PDB entry 2EC6 | X-ray diffraction, 3.25 A resolution | chains A and C of the 3 polymer chains in the assembly

== Chain A ==
Protein: Myosin heavy chain
Source organism: Placopecten magellanicus
Reference sequence: Q26079 (Q26079_PLAMG); residues 1-838 here = UniProt positions 1-838
Chain sequence (838 residues; row label = number of the first residue in the row):
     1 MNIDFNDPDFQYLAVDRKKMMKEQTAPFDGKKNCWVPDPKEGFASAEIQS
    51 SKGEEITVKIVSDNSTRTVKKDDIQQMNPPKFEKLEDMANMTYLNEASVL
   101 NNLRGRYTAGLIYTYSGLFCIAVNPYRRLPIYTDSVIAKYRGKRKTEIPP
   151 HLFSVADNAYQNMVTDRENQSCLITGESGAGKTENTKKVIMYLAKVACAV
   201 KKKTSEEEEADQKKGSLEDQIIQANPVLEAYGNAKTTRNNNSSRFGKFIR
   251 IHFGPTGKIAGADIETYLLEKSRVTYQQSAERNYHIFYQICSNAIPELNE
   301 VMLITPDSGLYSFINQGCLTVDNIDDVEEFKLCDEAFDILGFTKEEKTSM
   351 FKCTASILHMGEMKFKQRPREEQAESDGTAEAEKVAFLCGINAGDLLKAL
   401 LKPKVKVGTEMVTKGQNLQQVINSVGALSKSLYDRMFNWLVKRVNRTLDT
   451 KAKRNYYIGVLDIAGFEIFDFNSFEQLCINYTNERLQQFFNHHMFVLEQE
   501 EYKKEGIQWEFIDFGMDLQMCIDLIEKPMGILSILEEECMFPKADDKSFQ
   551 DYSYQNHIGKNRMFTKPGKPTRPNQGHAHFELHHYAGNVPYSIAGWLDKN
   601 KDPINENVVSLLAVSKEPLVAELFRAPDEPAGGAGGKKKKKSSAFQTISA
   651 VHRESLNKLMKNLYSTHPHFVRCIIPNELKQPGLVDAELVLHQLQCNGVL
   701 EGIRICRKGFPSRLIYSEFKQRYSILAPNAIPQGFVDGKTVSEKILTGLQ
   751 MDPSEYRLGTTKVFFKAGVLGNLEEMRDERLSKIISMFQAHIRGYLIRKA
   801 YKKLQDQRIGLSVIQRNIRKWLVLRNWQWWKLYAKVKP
Unresolved in the structure: 201-205, 292-295, 316-318, 407, 415-416, 605, 627-643, 734-736

== Chain C ==
Protein: Myosin essential light chain
Source organism: Placopecten magellanicus
Reference sequence: Q26066 (Q26066_PLAMG); residues 2-157 here = UniProt positions 2-157
Chain sequence (156 residues; numbered 2 to 157; the number before each row is that of its first residue):
     2 PKLSQDEIDDLKDVFELFDFWDGRDGAVDAFKLGDVCRCLGINPRNEDVF
    52 AVGGTHKMGEKSLPFEEFLPAYEGLMDCEQGTFADYMEAFKTFDREGQGF
   102 ISGAELRHVLSGLGERLSDEEVDEIINLTDLQEDLEGNVKYEEFVKKVMA
   152 GPYPDK
Unresolved in the structure: 157
Sequence notes: conflict Asp14 (Glu in Q26066), Leu34 (Ile in Q26066); engineered mutation Phe84 (Tyr in Q26066), Ala151 (Thr in Q26066)
Ion coordination: Ca2+: Gly24, Ala28

== Chain A / chain C interface ==
Pairs across the interface (76; chain A residue first):
  Ile725(A) - Glu89(C)
  Pro728(A) - Ala85(C)
  Pro728(A) - Asp86(C)
  Asn729(A) - Ala85(C)
  Asn729(A) - Asp86(C)
  Gln733(A) - Phe84(C)
  Arg780(A) - Asp86(C)  salt bridge
  Lys783(A) - Arg46(C)
  Ile784(A) - Asp86(C)
  Ile784(A) - Tyr87(C)
  Ile785(A) - Ala90(C)  hydrophobic
  Ile785(A) - Val110(C)  hydrophobic
  Ser786(A) - Arg46(C)
  Ser786(A) - Glu116(C)
  Met787(A) - Arg46(C)
  Met787(A) - Glu80(C)
  Met787(A) - Gly82(C)
  Met787(A) - Tyr87(C)  hydrogen bond (backbone-side chain)
  Phe788(A) - Tyr87(C)  hydrophobic
  Phe788(A) - Phe91(C)  hydrophobic
  Phe788(A) - Leu111(C)  hydrophobic
  Phe788(A) - Phe145(C)  hydrophobic
  Gln789(A) - Val110(C)
  Gln789(A) - Leu111(C)
  Gln789(A) - Leu114(C)
  Gln789(A) - Glu116(C)
  Gln789(A) - Leu118(C)
  Ala790(A) - Asn44(C)
  Ala790(A) - Pro45(C)
  Ala790(A) - Arg46(C)
  His791(A) - Asn44(C)  hydrogen bond (backbone-side chain)
  His791(A) - Gln81(C)  hydrogen bond
  His791(A) - Tyr87(C)  hydrogen bond
  His791(A) - Val149(C)
  His791(A) - Met150(C)
  Ile792(A) - Leu118(C)  hydrophobic
  Ile792(A) - Ile126(C)  hydrophobic
  Ile792(A) - Val149(C)  hydrophobic
  Arg793(A) - Arg39(C)  hydrogen bond (backbone-side chain)
  Arg793(A) - Asn47(C)  hydrogen bond
  Arg793(A) - Glu116(C)  salt bridge
  Arg793(A) - Leu118(C)
  Arg793(A) - Glu122(C)
  Gly794(A) - Arg39(C)
  Tyr795(A) - Ile126(C)  hydrophobic
  Tyr795(A) - Thr130(C)
  Tyr795(A) - Lys148(C)
  Tyr795(A) - Val149(C)
  Tyr795(A) - Gly152(C)
  Tyr795(A) - Pro153(C)
  Leu796(A) - Glu122(C)
  Leu796(A) - Ile126(C)  hydrophobic
  Ile797(A) - Asp36(C)
  Ile797(A) - Arg39(C)
  Ile797(A) - Cys40(C)  hydrogen bond (backbone-side chain)
  Arg798(A) - Arg39(C)  hydrogen bond (side chain-backbone)
  Arg798(A) - Cys40(C)
  Arg798(A) - Gly42(C)  hydrogen bond (side chain-backbone)
  Arg798(A) - Ile43(C)
  Arg798(A) - Asn44(C)
  Lys799(A) - Pro153(C)
  Lys799(A) - Tyr154(C)
  Tyr801(A) - Asp14(C)
  Tyr801(A) - Val15(C)
  Tyr801(A) - Leu18(C)  hydrophobic
  Tyr801(A) - Cys40(C)  hydrophobic
  Leu804(A) - Leu18(C)
  Leu804(A) - Trp22(C)  hydrogen bond (backbone-side chain)
  Gln805(A) - Leu18(C)
  Gln807(A) - Trp22(C)
  Arg808(A) - Glu17(C)
  Arg808(A) - Leu18(C)
  Arg808(A) - Phe21(C)
  Arg808(A) - Trp22(C)
  Leu811(A) - Phe21(C)  hydrophobic
  Leu811(A) - Trp22(C)  hydrophobic
Other interface residues (no listed pair), chain A (32 interface residues in all): Met1, Ser724, Leu781, Ser812
Other interface residues (no listed pair), chain C (49 interface residues in all): Phe19, Glu48, Thr83, Thr93, Glu97, Arg117, Glu125, Leu129, Val146

== Summary ==
32 residues of chain A face 49 of chain C across their interface, with 10 hydrogen bonds and 2 salt bridges.
Among the polar pairs are Arg780(A)-Asp86(C), Arg793(A)-Glu116(C) and Met787(A)-Tyr87(C). Gly24(C) and
Ala28(C) coordinate Ca2+.
Here chain A is Myosin heavy chain and chain C is Myosin essential light chain, both from Placopecten
magellanicus. Entry 2EC6 (Placopecten Striated Muscle Myosin II) was determined by X-ray diffraction (same
publication as 2OS8, 2OTG, 3I5F, 3I5G, 3I5H and 3I5I).
